PDB entry 4G6D | X-ray diffraction, 2.00 A resolution | chains A and B

Chain A:
Protein: RNA polymerase sigma factor rpoD
Organism: Staphylococcus aureus subsp. aureus
Reference sequence: P0A0J0 (RPOD_STAA8); residues 538-610 here correspond to UniProt positions 296-368 (UniProt number = residue number - 242)
Amino-acid sequence (73 residues; each row starts with the number of its first residue):
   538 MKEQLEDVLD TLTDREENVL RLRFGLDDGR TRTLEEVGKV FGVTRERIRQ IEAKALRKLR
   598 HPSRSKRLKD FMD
Not modelled in the structure: 600-610
Sequence notes: conflict Met-538 (Leu296 in P0A0J0)
Swiss-Prot annotation at these positions:
  - DNA-binding region: Leu-571 to Ala-590 (H-T-H motif)
Reported in the primary citation:
  - specificity-determining residues: Asp-551, Glu-554, Asn-555, Val-577
  - conformationally variable residues (side-chain flip): Arg-552

Chain B:
Protein: ORF067
Organism: Staphylococcus phage G1
Reference sequence: Q4Z9Y5 (Q4Z9Y5_9CAUD); numbering as in UniProt (aligned over 1-198)
Amino-acid sequence (198 residues; row label = number of the first residue in the row):
     1 MKLKILDKDN ATLNVFHRNK EHKTIDNVPT ANLVDWYPLS NAYEYKLSRN GEYLELKRLR
    61 STLPSSYGLD DNNQDIIRDN NHRCKIGYWY NPAVRKDNLK IIEKAKQYGL PIITEEYDAN
   121 TVEQGFRDIG VIFQSLKTIV VTRYLEGKTE EELRIFNMKS EESQLNEALK ESDFSVDLTY
   181 SDLGQIYNML LLMKKISK

Interface between chain A and chain B:
Pairs across the interface (59):
  Leu-546(A) / Lys-2(B)  hydrogen bond (backbone-side chain)
  Asp-547(A) / Lys-2(B)
  Asp-547(A) / Lys-4(B)  salt bridge
  Leu-549(A) / Lys-2(B)  hydrogen bond (backbone-side chain)
  Thr-550(A) / Met-1(B)
  Asp-551(A) / Met-1(B)  hydrogen bond (backbone-backbone)
  Asp-551(A) / Lys-2(B)
  Asp-551(A) / Leu-3(B)  hydrogen bond (side chain-backbone)
  Asp-551(A) / Tyr-37(B)  hydrogen bond
  Arg-552(A) / Met-1(B)
  Arg-552(A) / Tyr-37(B)
  Arg-552(A) / Pro-38(B)  hydrogen bond (side chain-backbone)
  Arg-552(A) / Ser-40(B)  hydrogen bond (side chain-backbone)
  Arg-552(A) / Asn-41(B)
  Arg-552(A) / Tyr-43(B)  hydrogen bond (side chain-backbone)
  Arg-552(A) / Glu-44(B)
  Arg-552(A) / Leu-59(B)
  Arg-552(A) / Asn-188(B)
  Glu-554(A) / Lys-2(B)  salt bridge
  Glu-554(A) / Lys-195(B)  salt bridge
  Asn-555(A) / Asn-188(B)  hydrogen bond
  Asn-555(A) / Leu-191(B)
  Arg-558(A) / Tyr-187(B)
  Arg-558(A) / Leu-191(B)
  Arg-558(A) / Lys-194(B)
  Leu-559(A) / Tyr-187(B)  hydrophobic
  Leu-563(A) / Lys-194(B)
  Asp-564(A) / Phe-126(B)
  Asp-564(A) / Tyr-187(B)  hydrogen bond
  Asp-564(A) / Leu-191(B)
  Asp-564(A) / Lys-194(B)  salt bridge
  Asp-565(A) / Phe-126(B)
  Asp-565(A) / Gly-130(B)
  Arg-567(A) / Arg-127(B)
  Arg-567(A) / Gly-130(B)
  Arg-567(A) / Val-131(B)
  Arg-569(A) / Gly-130(B)
  Arg-569(A) / Phe-133(B)
  Thr-570(A) / Glu-162(B)
  Thr-570(A) / Asn-166(B)  hydrogen bond
  Glu-572(A) / Asn-166(B)
  Glu-573(A) / Lys-137(B)  salt bridge
  Glu-573(A) / Leu-169(B)
  Lys-576(A) / Leu-169(B)  hydrogen bond (side chain-backbone)
  Lys-576(A) / Ser-172(B)  hydrogen bond
  Lys-576(A) / Asp-177(B)  salt bridge
  Lys-576(A) / Tyr-180(B)
  Val-577(A) / Asn-41(B)  hydrogen bond (backbone-side chain)
  Val-577(A) / Leu-63(B)
  Val-577(A) / Phe-133(B)  hydrophobic
  Val-577(A) / Tyr-180(B)  hydrophobic
  Val-577(A) / Gly-184(B)
  Phe-578(A) / Asn-41(B)
  Phe-578(A) / Ser-61(B)  hydrogen bond (backbone-side chain)
  Phe-578(A) / Leu-63(B)
  Gly-579(A) / Ser-61(B)  hydrogen bond (backbone-side chain)
  Gly-579(A) / Thr-62(B)  hydrogen bond (backbone-backbone)
  Gly-579(A) / Leu-63(B)
  Val-580(A) / Arg-60(B)
Also at the interface, not in a pair above, chain B (36 interface residues in all): Gln-134, Leu-165, Lys-170
The authors on this interface:
  - interface residues, chain A: Asp-551(A), Arg-552(A), Glu-554(A), Asn-555(A), Val-577(A)

In short:
23 residues of chain A face 36 of chain B across their interface, with 17 hydrogen bonds and 6 salt bridges.
Polar contacts include Asp-547(A)/Lys-4(B), Glu-554(A)/Lys-2(B) and Glu-554(A)/Lys-195(B). From the paper:
interface residues Asp-551(A), Arg-552(A) and Glu-554(A) among others; specificity determinants Asp-551(A),
Glu-554(A) and Asn-555(A) among others.
Chain A is RNA polymerase sigma factor rpoD (Staphylococcus aureus subsp. aureus) and chain B is ORF067
(Staphylococcus phage G1); the structure, G1 ORF67 / Staphyloccus aureus sigmaA domain 4 complex, was
determined by X-ray diffraction, deposited together with 4G8X.
